Entry 7TMT (electron microscopy, 3.80 A resolution); this record covers chains k and l of the 31 polymer chains in the assembly.

Chain k (and l):
Name: V-type proton ATPase subunit c
Organism: Saccharomyces cerevisiae
Notes: chain l of this document is another copy of the same molecule, construct and numbering; everything in this record applies to it too
Reference sequence: P25515 (VATL1_YEAST); residue numbers follow UniProt; this construct covers 1-160
Chain sequence (160 residues; row label = number of the first residue in the row):
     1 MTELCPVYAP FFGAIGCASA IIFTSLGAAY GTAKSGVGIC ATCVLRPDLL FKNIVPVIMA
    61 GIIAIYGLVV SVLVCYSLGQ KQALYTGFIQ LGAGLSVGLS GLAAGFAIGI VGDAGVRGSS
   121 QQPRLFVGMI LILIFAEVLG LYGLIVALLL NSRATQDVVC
Unresolved in the structure: 160
UniProt features mapped onto this chain:
  - site: E137 (Essential for proton translocation)
  - mutagenesis: E137 (E137D: Partial inactivation; E137Q/V/K: Inactivation)

Chain k / chain l interface:
Pairs across the interface - 37 pairs, chain k then chain l:
  M1(k) with E3(l); L4(l), hydrophobic
  V7(k) with E3(l); L4(l), hydrophobic; L84(l), hydrophobic
  P10(k) with Y85(l), hydrophobic
  F11(k) with F88(l)
  A18(k) with G92(l); S96(l)
  I22(k) with L99(l), hydrophobic
  S25(k) with A103(l)
  L26(k) with A103(l), hydrophobic
  A29(k) with A103(l); A107(l)
  A33(k) with I110(l), hydrophobic
  C40(k) with A114(l), hydrogen bond (side chain-backbone); G115(l); G118(l)
  C43(k) with Q122(l), hydrogen bond (backbone-side chain)
  V44(k) with G118(l); Q122(l)
  P47(k) with Q122(l)
  I54(k) with F135(l), hydrophobic
  V57(k) with F135(l), hydrophobic
  G61(k) with Y142(l)
  A64(k) with Y142(l), hydrophobic
  I65(k) with Y142(l)
  L68(k) with Y142(l), hydrophobic
  V74(k) with R153(l)
  C75(k) with R153(l), hydrogen bond (backbone-side chain)
  L78(k) with R153(l)
  G79(k) with Y85(l)
  Q80(k) with L4(l); A83(l); Y85(l); V158(l); V159(l)
Also at the interface, not in a pair above, chain k (33 interface residues in all): P6, A14, I21, T32, G36, V37, S71, Y76
Also at the interface, not in a pair above, chain l (28 interface residues in all): I89, S100, A104, L125, I132, V146, L149

Summary:
33 residues of chain k face 28 of chain l across their interface, with 3 hydrogen bonds. Polar pairs include
C40(k)-A114(l), C43(k)-Q122(l) and C75(k)-R153(l). Curated annotation (UniProt) lists one mutagenesis site on
chain k.
Both chains are V-type proton ATPase subunit c (Saccharomyces cerevisiae). Entry 7TMT (V-ATPase from
Saccharomyces cerevisiae, State 3) was determined by electron microscopy (same publication as 7TMM, 7TMO,
7TMP, 7TMQ, 7TMR and 7TMS).
